Entry 2IDM (X-ray diffraction, 2.00 A resolution); this record covers chain A.

# Chain A
Molecule: Chemotaxis protein cheY
Source organism: Escherichia coli
UniProt: P0AE67 (CHEY_ECOLI); residues 2-129 here correspond to UniProt positions 1-128 (UniProt number = residue number - 1)
Sequence (128 residues; numbered 2 to 129; the number before each row is that of its first residue):
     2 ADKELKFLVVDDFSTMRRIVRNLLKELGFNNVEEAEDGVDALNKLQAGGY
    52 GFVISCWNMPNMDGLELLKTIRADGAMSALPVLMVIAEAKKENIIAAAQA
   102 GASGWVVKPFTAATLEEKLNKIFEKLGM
Modified positions: Cys57 (2-amino-3-phosphonomethylsulfanyl-propionic acid; CYQ)
Differences from the reference sequence: engineered mutation Cys57 (Asp56 in P0AE67), Ile87 (Thr86 in P0AE67), Trp106 (Tyr105 in P0AE67)
UniProt features mapped onto this chain:
  - binding site (Mg(2+)): Asp13
Reported in the primary citation:
  - mutagenesis - T87I, T87I/Y106W: abolished binding to FliM
  - mutagenesis - T87I, T87I/Y106W: abolished binding to CheZ peptide
  - mutagenesis - T87I (Kd 4 mM), T87I/Y106W (Kd 7 mM): unchanged binding to Mg2+

# In short
From UniProt: Mg2+-binding residue Asp13. The paper reports that T87I and T87I/Y106W abolish binding to FliM;
T87I and T87I/Y106W abolish binding to CheZ peptide.
Chain A is Chemotaxis protein cheY (Escherichia coli); the structure, 2.00 A Structure of T87I/Y106W
Phosphono-CheY, was determined by X-ray diffraction (same publication as 2ID7 and 2ID9).
